PDB entry 6EXN | electron microscopy, 3.70 A resolution | chains 6 and O of the 46 polymer chains in the assembly

[Chain 6]
Molecule: U6 snRNA
From: Saccharomyces cerevisiae S288c
Sequence (112 nucleotides; numbered 1 to 112; the number before each row is that of its first residue):
     1 GUUCGCGAAGUAACCCUUCGUGGACAUUUGGUCAAUUUGAAACAAUACAG
    51 AGAUGAUCAGCAGUUCCCCUGCAUAAGGAUGAACCGUUUUACAAAGAGAU
   101 UUAUUUCGUUUU
Not modelled in the structure: 103-112
Ion coordination: Mg2+: A59, G60, U80 (shared with 1 residue of chain E; 1 residue of chain I)
From the paper describing this entry:
  - Mg2+ coordination: A59, G60, U80

[Chain O]
Name: Pre-mRNA-splicing factor CEF1
From: Saccharomyces cerevisiae (strain ATCC 204508 / S288c)
UniProtKB: Q03654 (CEF1_YEAST); residue numbers follow UniProt; this construct covers 1-590
Sequence (590 residues; each row starts with the number of its first residue):
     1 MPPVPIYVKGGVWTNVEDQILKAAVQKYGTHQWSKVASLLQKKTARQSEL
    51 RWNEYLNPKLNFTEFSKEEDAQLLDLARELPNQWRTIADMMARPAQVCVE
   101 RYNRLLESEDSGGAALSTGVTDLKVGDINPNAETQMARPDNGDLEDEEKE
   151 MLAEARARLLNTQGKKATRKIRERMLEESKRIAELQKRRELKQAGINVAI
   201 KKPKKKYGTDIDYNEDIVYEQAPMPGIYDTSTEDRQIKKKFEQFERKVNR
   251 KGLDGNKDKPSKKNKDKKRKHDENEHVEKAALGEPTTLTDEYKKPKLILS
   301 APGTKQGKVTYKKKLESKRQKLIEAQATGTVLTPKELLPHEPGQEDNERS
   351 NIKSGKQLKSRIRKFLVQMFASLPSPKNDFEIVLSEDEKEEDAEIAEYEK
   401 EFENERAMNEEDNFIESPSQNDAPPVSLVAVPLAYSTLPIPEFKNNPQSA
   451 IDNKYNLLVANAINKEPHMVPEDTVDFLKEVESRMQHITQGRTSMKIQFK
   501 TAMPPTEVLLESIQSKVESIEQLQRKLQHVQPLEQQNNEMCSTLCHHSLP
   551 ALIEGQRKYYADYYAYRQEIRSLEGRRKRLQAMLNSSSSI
Not modelled in the structure: 1-2, 108-122, 253-505
Sequence notes: conflict Val125 (Ala in Q03654), Pro285 (Ser in Q03654), Glu341 (Asp in Q03654), Pro342 (Ser in Q03654), Ser417 (Pro in Q03654), Pro425 (Arg in Q03654)
UniProt features mapped onto this chain:
  - DNA-binding region (H-T-H motif): Trp33 to Leu56, Trp84 to Leu106
  - region: Ala460 to Gln490 (Interaction with PRP19 and self-interaction)
  - mutagenesis: Trp33 (W33G: No effect. Slower growth and thermosensitivity; when associated with G-84. Complete loss of function; when associated with G-52 and G-84. Complete loss of function; when associated with G-52 ...), Trp52 (W52G: No effect. Slower growth and thermosensitivity; when associated with G-84. Complete loss of function; when associated with G-33 and G-84. Complete loss of function; when associated with G-33 ...), Trp84 (W84G: No effect. Slower growth and thermosensitivity; when associated with G-33 or G-52. Complete loss of function; when associated with G-33 and G-52 or G-52 and Y-102. Complete loss of function ...), Tyr102 (Y102G: No effect. Slower growth and thermosensitivity; when associated with G-52 or G-84. Complete loss of function; when associated with G-33; G-52 and G-84)

[Chain 6 / chain O interface]
Residue-residue contacts - 25 pairs, chain 6 then chain O:
  G52(6) - Lys166(O)  salt bridge to the phosphate
  G52(6) - Arg169(O)  phosphate contact
  A53(6) - Lys165(O)  hydrogen bond to the phosphate
  U54(6) - Lys35(O)  hydrogen bond to the phosphate
  U54(6) - Asn161(O)  hydrogen bond to the sugar
  U54(6) - Lys165(O)  base contact
  G55(6) - Tyr28(O)  hydrogen bond to the phosphate
  G55(6) - Ser34(O)  hydrogen bond to the base
  G55(6) - Lys35(O)  salt bridge to the phosphate
  G55(6) - Ser38(O)  hydrogen bond to the base
  G55(6) - Arg158(O)  hydrogen bond to the sugar
  G55(6) - Asn161(O)  hydrogen bond to the phosphate
  U57(6) - Lys165(O)  salt bridge to the phosphate
  C66(6) - Tyr207(O)  sugar contact
  C66(6) - Ile211(O)  base contact
  C66(6) - Tyr219(O)  hydrogen bond to the base
  C67(6) - Tyr207(O)  phosphate contact
  C68(6) - Tyr207(O)  phosphate contact
  C68(6) - Thr209(O)  phosphate contact
  A83(6) - Lys166(O)  salt bridge to the phosphate
  C84(6) - Lys170(O)  salt bridge to the phosphate
  C85(6) - Gln163(O)  phosphate contact
  C85(6) - Lys166(O)  base contact
  C85(6) - Ala167(O)  base contact
  G86(6) - Arg174(O)  hydrogen bond to the sugar
Interface residues without a listed pair, chain 6 (14 interface residues in all): A79, A82
Interface residues without a listed pair, chain O (20 interface residues in all): Gly164, Ile171, Tyr213

[Summary]
Chain 6 and chain O form an interface of 14 and 20 residues respectively, with 10 hydrogen bonds and 5 salt
bridges. Among the polar pairs are G55(6)-Ser34(O), G55(6)-Ser38(O) and C66(6)-Tyr219(O). Curated annotation
(UniProt) lists 4 mutagenesis sites on chain O. From the paper: Mg2+ coordination by A59(6), G60(6) and
U80(6).
Chain 6 is U6 snRNA (Saccharomyces cerevisiae S288c) and chain O is Pre-mRNA-splicing factor CEF1
(Saccharomyces cerevisiae (strain ATCC 204508 / S288c)); the structure, Post-catalytic P complex spliceosome
with 3' splice site docked, was determined by electron microscopy.
